Entry 1OZG (X-ray diffraction, 2.30 A resolution); this record covers chains A and B.

[Chain A (and B)]
Name: Acetolactate synthase, catabolic
Organism: Klebsiella pneumoniae
Notes: EC 4.1.3.18; chain B of this document is another copy of the same molecule, construct and numbering; everything in this record applies to it too
Reference sequence: P27696 (ILVB_KLEPN); residue numbers follow UniProt; this construct covers 1-559
Chain sequence (566 residues; row label = number of the first residue in the row):
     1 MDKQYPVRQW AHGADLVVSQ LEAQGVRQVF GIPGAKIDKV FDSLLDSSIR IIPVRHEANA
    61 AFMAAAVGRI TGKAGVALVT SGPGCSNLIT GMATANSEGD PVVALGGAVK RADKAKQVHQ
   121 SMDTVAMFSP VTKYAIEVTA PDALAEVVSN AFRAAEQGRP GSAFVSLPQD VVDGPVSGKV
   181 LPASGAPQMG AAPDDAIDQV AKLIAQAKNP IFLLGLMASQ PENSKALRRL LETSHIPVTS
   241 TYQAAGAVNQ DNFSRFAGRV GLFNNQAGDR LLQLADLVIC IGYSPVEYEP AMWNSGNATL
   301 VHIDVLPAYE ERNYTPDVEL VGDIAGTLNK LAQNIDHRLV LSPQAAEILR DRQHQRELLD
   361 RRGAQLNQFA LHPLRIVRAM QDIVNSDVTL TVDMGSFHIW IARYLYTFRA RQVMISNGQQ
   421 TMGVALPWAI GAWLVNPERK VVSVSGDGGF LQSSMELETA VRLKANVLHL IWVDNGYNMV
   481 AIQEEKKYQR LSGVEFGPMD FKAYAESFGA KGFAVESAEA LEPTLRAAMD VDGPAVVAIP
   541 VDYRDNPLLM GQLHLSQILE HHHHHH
Unresolved in the structure: 1-5, 555-566 (chain B: 1-4, 118-120, 185, 363, 555-566)
Sequence notes: expression tag (560-566)
Bound ions: Mg2+: D447, D474, G476 (together with 2-hydroxyethyl dihydrothiachrome diphosphate)
Ligand contacts: 2-hydroxyethyl dihydrothiachrome diphosphate (HE3): I32, P33, G34, E57, T80, P83, G84, N87, M394, G395, S396, F397, Q420, T421, M422, G446, D447, G448, G449, Q452, D474, G476, Y477, N478, M479, V480, Q483, Y543
From the paper describing this entry:
  - binding site for phosphate ion: R259, R352, R403
  - catalytic residues: K36 (proposed by the authors, not directly observed)
  - specificity-determining residues: Q483 (proposed by the authors, not directly observed)

[Chain A / chain B interface]
Pairs across the interface (16):
  R111(A) with T139(B)
  A112(A) with T139(B); A140(B)
  Q117(A) with V138(B); T139(B), hydrogen bond (side chain-backbone); A140(B), hydrogen bond (side chain-backbone); A143(B); V147(B)
  H119(A) with I136(B)
  E137(A) with A115(B)
  T139(A) with R111(B), hydrogen bond (side chain-backbone); A115(B)
  A140(A) with A112(B); K116(B)
  D142(A) with K116(B), salt bridge
  A143(A) with K116(B)
Other interface residues (no listed pair), chain A (12 interface residues in all): K116, I136, E146
Other interface residues (no listed pair), chain B (12 interface residues in all): K114, E137

[Summary]
Chain A and chain B each contribute 12 residues to their interface, with 3 hydrogen bonds and 1 salt bridge.
Among the polar pairs are D142(A)-K116(B), Q117(A)-T139(B) and Q117(A)-A140(B). Chain A binds 2-hydroxyethyl
dihydrothiachrome diphosphate. The paper reports the catalytic residue K36(A); a binding site for phosphate
ion at R259(A), R352(A) and R403(A).
Both chains are Acetolactate synthase, catabolic (Klebsiella pneumoniae). Entry 1OZG (The crystal structure of
Klebsiella pneumoniae acetolactate synthase with enzyme-bound cofactor and with an unusual intermediate) was
determined by X-ray diffraction (same publication as 1OZF and 1OZH).
